Entry 8D6H (X-ray diffraction, 1.60 A resolution); this record covers chain A.

== Chain A ==
Protein: Retinol-binding protein 2
Source organism: Homo sapiens
Reference sequence: P50120 (RET2_HUMAN); residues 1-133 here correspond to UniProt positions 2-134 (UniProt number = residue number + 1)
Sequence (133 residues; each row starts with the number of its first residue):
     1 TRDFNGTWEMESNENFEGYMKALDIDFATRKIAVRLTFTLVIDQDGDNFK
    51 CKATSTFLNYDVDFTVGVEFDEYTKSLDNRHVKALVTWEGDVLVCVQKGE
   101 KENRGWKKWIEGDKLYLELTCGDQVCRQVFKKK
Differences from the reference sequence: engineered mutation Phe4 (Gln5 in P50120), Phe38 (Gln39 in P50120), Leu40 (Lys41 in P50120), Cys51 (Thr52 in P50120), Ala53 (Thr54 in P50120), Leu58 (Arg59 in P50120), Lys108 (Gln109 in P50120)
Covalent attachments: compound RH6 linked to Lys108
Small-molecule neighbours: RH6 ((2E)-3-[7-(diethylamino)-2-oxo-2H-1-benzopyran-3-yl]prop-2-enal, bound form): Phe16, Tyr19, Phe38, Leu40, Ile42, Cys51, Ala53, Tyr60, Val62, Leu77, Trp106, Leu117, Leu119, Gln128

== In short ==
Compound RH6 is covalently linked to Lys108.
Chain A is Retinol-binding protein 2 (Homo sapiens); the structure, Q108K:K40L:T51C:T53A:R58L:Q38F:Q4F mutant
of hCRBPII bound to synthetic fluorophore CM1V after UV irradiation, was determined by X-ray diffraction (same
publication as 8D6L, 8D6N, 8DB2 and 8DN1).
